Entry 2O60 (X-ray diffraction, 1.55 A resolution); this record covers chains A and B.

== Chain A ==
Molecule: Calmodulin
Organism: Gallus gallus
UniProt: P62149 (CALM_CHICK); residue numbers follow UniProt; this construct covers 1-148
Amino-acid sequence (148 residues; each row starts with the number of its first residue):
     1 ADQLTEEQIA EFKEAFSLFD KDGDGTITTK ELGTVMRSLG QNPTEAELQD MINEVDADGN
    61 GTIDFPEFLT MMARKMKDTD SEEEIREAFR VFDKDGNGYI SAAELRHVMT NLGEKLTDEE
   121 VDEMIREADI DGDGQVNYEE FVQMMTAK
Ligand contacts:
  - Ca2+ (CA), molecule 1: Asp20, Asp22, Asp24, Thr26, Ile27, Glu31
  - Ca2+ (CA), molecule 2: Asp56, Asp58, Asn60, Thr62, Ile63, Glu67
  - Ca2+ (CA), molecule 3: Asp93, Asp95, Asn97, Tyr99, Ile100, Glu104
  - Ca2+ (CA), molecule 4: Asp129, Asp131, Asp133, Gln135, Val136, Asn137, Glu140

== Chain B ==
Molecule: Peptide corresponding to calmodulin binding domain of neuronal nitric oxide synthase
UniProt: Q9Z0J4 (NOS1_MOUSE); residues 1-23 here correspond to UniProt positions 725-747 (UniProt number = residue number + 724)
Amino-acid sequence (24 residues; each row starts with the number of its first residue):
     1 KRRAIGFKKL AEAVKFSAKL MGQX
Unresolved in the structure: 1-3
Modified residues: NH2 (amino group) at position 24
Curated features (UniProtKB/Swiss-Prot):
  - region: Lys1 to Met21 (Calmodulin-binding)

== Interface between chain A and chain B ==
Residue-residue contacts (58; chain A residue first):
  Glu11(A) with Lys9(B), salt bridge
  Glu14(A) with Ala4(B); Ile5(B); Gly6(B), hydrogen bond (side chain-backbone); Lys9(B)
  Leu18(A) with Ile5(B), hydrophobic; Ala13(B), hydrophobic
  Phe19(A) with Phe16(B), hydrophobic
  Met36(A) with Ser17(B); Leu20(B), hydrophobic; Met21(B), hydrophobic
  Leu39(A) with Ala13(B), hydrophobic; Val14(B); Ser17(B)
  Gln41(A) with Ser17(B); Ala18(B); Met21(B); Gln23(B), hydrogen bond
  Pro43(A) with Met21(B), hydrophobic
  Glu47(A) with Met21(B)
  Met51(A) with Leu20(B); Met21(B), hydrophobic
  Phe68(A) with Phe16(B), hydrophobic
  Met71(A) with Phe16(B); Leu20(B), hydrophobic
  Met72(A) with Phe16(B), hydrophobic
  Lys75(A) with Phe16(B); Lys19(B); Leu20(B)
  Met76(A) with Glu12(B); Phe16(B), hydrophobic
  Lys77(A) with Lys15(B)
  Ala88(A) with Val14(B), hydrophobic
  Val91(A) with Val14(B), hydrophobic
  Phe92(A) with Phe7(B), hydrophobic; Leu10(B), hydrophobic; Ala11(B), hydrophobic; Val14(B), hydrophobic
  Ile100(A) with Phe7(B), hydrophobic
  Leu105(A) with Leu10(B), hydrophobic
  Met109(A) with Ile5(B), hydrophobic; Leu10(B), hydrophobic
  Leu112(A) with Leu10(B), hydrophobic
  Met124(A) with Ile5(B); Gly6(B); Phe7(B)
  Glu127(A) with Gly6(B); Phe7(B), hydrogen bond (side chain-backbone); Lys8(B), hydrogen bond (side chain-backbone)
  Ala128(A) with Phe7(B), hydrophobic
  Val136(A) with Phe7(B), hydrophobic
  Phe141(A) with Ala11(B), hydrophobic
  Met144(A) with Phe7(B), hydrophobic; Lys8(B), hydrogen bond (backbone-side chain)
  Met145(A) with Lys8(B), hydrogen bond (backbone-side chain); Ala11(B), hydrophobic; Lys15(B)
  Lys148(A) with Lys8(B)
Interface residues without a listed pair, chain A (39 interface residues in all): Leu32, Asn42, Asp78, Asp80, Ser81, Glu87, Val108, Ala147

== Overview ==
39 residues of chain A and 19 residues of chain B are in contact, with 6 hydrogen bonds and 1 salt bridge.
Polar contacts include Glu11(A)-Lys9(B), Glu14(A)-Gly6(B) and Gln41(A)-Gln23(B). Bound to chain A: 4 copies of
Ca2+.
Here chain A is Calmodulin (Gallus gallus) and chain B is Peptide corresponding to calmodulin binding domain
of neuronal nitric oxide synthase. Entry 2O60 (Calmodulin bound to peptide from neuronal nitric oxide
synthase) was determined by X-ray diffraction.
